Entry 2VGY (X-ray diffraction, 2.60 A resolution); this record covers chain A.

Chain A:
Protein: Chaperone sycd
From: Yersinia enterocolitica
UniProt: O87496 (O87496_YEREN); residues 21-163 here = UniProt positions 21-163
Chain sequence (148 residues; row label = number of the first residue in the row; note: 21 numbers in that range are skipped by the numbering (no residue carries them; nothing is unmodelled there); numbers below 1 keep their minus sign (Gly-5 is residue -5)):
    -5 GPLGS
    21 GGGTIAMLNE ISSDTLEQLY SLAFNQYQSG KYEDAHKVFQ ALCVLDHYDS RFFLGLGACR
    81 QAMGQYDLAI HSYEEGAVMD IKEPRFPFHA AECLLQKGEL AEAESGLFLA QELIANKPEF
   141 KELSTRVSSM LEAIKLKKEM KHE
Unresolved in the structure: -5 to -1, 21-28, 161-163
Construct notes: engineered mutation Glu94 (Ser in O87496), Glu95 (Tyr in O87496)
Modified positions: Lys51, Lys57, Lys102, Lys117, Lys137, Lys141, Lys155, Lys157, Lys158 (n-dimethyl-lysine; MLY)
From the paper describing this entry:
  - mutagenesis - A61E, A61E/L65E, L65E: abolished binding to Chaperone sycd (chain A)

Summary:
The paper reports that A61E, A61E/L65E and L65E abolish binding to Chaperone sycd (chain A).
Chain A is Chaperone sycd (Yersinia enterocolitica); the structure, Crystal structure of the Yersinia
enterocolitica Type III Secretion Translocator Chaperone SycD (alternative dimer), was determined by X-ray
diffraction (same publication as 2VGX).
